PDB entry 8V5M | electron microscopy, 9.22 A resolution (very low resolution: no residue pairs are listed; an interface is given only as per-side residue counts) | chains C and D of the 4 polymer chains in the assembly

[Chain C]
Molecule: DNA primase large subunit
Organism: Xenopus laevis
Reference sequence: A0A1L8G3G3 (A0A1L8G3G3_XENLA); numbering as in UniProt (aligned over 1-513)
Chain sequence (513 residues; numbered 1 to 513; the number before each row is that of its first residue):
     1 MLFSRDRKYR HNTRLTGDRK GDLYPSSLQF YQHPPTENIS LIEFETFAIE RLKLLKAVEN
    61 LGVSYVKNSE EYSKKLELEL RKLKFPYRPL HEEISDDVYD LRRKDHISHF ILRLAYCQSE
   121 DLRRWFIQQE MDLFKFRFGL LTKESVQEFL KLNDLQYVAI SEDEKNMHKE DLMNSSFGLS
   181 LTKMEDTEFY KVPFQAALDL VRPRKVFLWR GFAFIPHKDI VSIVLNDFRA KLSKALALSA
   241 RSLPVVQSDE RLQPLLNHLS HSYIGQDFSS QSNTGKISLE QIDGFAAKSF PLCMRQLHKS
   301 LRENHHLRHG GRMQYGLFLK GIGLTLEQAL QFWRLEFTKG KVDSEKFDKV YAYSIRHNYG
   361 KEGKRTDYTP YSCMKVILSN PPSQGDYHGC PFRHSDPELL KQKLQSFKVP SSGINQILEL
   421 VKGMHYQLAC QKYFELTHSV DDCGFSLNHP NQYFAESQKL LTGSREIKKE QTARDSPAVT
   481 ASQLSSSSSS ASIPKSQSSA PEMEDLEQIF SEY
Disordered / not traced: 1-15, 265-513

[Chain D]
Molecule: DNA primase
Organism: Xenopus laevis
Reference sequence: Q800A4 (Q800A4_XENLA); residues 1-420 here = UniProt positions 1-420
Chain sequence (423 residues; row label = number of the first residue in the row; numbers below 1 keep their minus sign (Gly-2 is residue -2)):
    -2 GPHMDLSVYD PASLPDVLPL YYRRLFPFYQ YFRWLNYGGV VKNYFQHREF SFTLKDDVYV
    58 RYQSFNNQSE LEKEMQKMCP YKIDIGAVYS HRPSLHNTVK SGTFQAQEKE LVFDIDMTDY
   118 DDVRRCCSSA DICPKCWTLM TIAVRILDRA LAEDFGFKHR LWVYSGRRGV HCWVCDDSAR
   178 KLSQAERSAV AEYLSVVKGG EETIKKVQLP ETIHPFIGKS LKMVERYFEK YALVDQDILE
   238 NKQCWDKVIA LVPEVARESL LREFSKARSS VERWDKLSSC LEATGKDFRR YSNIPKEIML
   298 QFCYPRLDVN VSKGLNHLLK SPFSVHPKTG RISVPIDCKK LDQFDPFSVP TISLICSELD
   358 NVSKKEEDED SAGEGEPEAK KRTRDYKRTS LAPYIKVFEQ FLDKLDQSRK GELLNKSDLK
   418 KEF
Disordered / not traced: -2 to 5, 282-285, 360-378, 410-420
Differences from the reference sequence: expression tag (-2 to 0)
Metal / ion sites: Zn2+: Cys123, Cys124, Cys130, Cys133

[How chain C and chain D interact]
At this resolution (9 A) residue pairs are not listed: 17 residues of chain C and 23 of chain D lie at the interface.

[Overview]
The interface between chain C and chain D involves 17 residues on one side and 23 on the other. Cys123(D),
Cys124(D), Cys130(D) and Cys133(D) coordinate Zn2+.
Chain C is DNA primase large subunit and chain D is DNA primase, both from Xenopus laevis; the structure,
Tetramer core subcomplex (conformation 1) of Xenopus laevis DNA polymerase alpha-primase, was determined by
electron microscopy together with 8G99, 8G9F, 8G9L, 8G9N, 8G9O, 8UCU and 8 further entries from the same
study.
